9BZF - chains C and D of the 4 polymer chains in the assembly; structure by electron microscopy, 4.40 A resolution (low resolution: residue-level contacts below are approximate; hydrogen-bond / salt-bridge calls are withheld).

== Chain C (and D) ==
Protein: Ribonucleoside-diphosphate reductase subunit beta
From: Bacillus subtilis
Notes: EC 1.17.4.1; chain D of this document is another copy of the same molecule, construct and numbering; everything in this record applies to it too
UniProt: P50621 (RIR2_BACSU); numbering as in UniProt (aligned over 1-329)
Chain sequence (350 residues; numbered -20 to 329; the number before each row is that of its first residue; numbers below 1 keep their minus sign (Met-20 is residue -20)):
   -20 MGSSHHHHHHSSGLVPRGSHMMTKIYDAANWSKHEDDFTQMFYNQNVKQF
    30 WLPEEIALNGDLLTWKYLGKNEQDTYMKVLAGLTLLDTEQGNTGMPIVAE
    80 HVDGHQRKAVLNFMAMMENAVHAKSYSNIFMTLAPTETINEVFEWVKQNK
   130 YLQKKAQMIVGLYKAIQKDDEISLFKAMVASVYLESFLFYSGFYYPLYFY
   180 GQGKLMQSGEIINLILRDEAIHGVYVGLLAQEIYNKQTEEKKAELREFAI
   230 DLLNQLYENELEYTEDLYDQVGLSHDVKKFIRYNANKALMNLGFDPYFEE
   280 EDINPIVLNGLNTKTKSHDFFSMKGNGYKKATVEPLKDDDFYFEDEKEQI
Not modelled in the structure: -20 to 15, 291-308, 323-329
Construct notes: initiating methionine (-20); expression tag (-19 to 0)
Swiss-Prot annotation at these positions:
  - active site: Tyr105
  - binding site (Fe cation): Asp66, Glu97, His101, Glu164, Glu198, His201

== Interface between chain C and chain D ==
Pairs across the interface (24; chain C residue first):
  Tyr22(C) with Ala99(D)
  Phe29(C) with Phe29(D)
  Leu31(C) with Tyr22(D)
  Thr67(C) with His84(D)
  Gly70(C) with Asn91(D)
  Asn71(C) with His84(D); Lys87(D)
  His84(C) with Thr67(D); Asn71(D)
  Lys87(C) with Asn71(D)
  Ala88(C) with Asn98(D)
  Asn91(C) with Ala94(D); Asn98(D)
  Phe92(C) with Met95(D)
  Ala94(C) with Asn91(D)
  Met95(C) with Asn91(D); Phe92(D); Met95(D)
  Asn98(C) with Lys87(D); Ala88(D); Asn91(D)
  Ala99(C) with Tyr22(D); Ala88(D)
  Lys103(C) with Tyr22(D)
Also at the interface, not in a pair above, chain C (18 interface residues in all): Val26, Pro75
Also at the interface, not in a pair above, chain D (16 interface residues in all): Val26, Leu31, Lys103

== Summary ==
The interface between chain C and chain D involves 18 residues on one side and 16 on the other. UniProt lists
active-site residue Tyr105(C) and 6 Fe cation-binding residues on chain C.
Both chains are Ribonucleoside-diphosphate reductase subunit beta (Bacillus subtilis). Entry 9BZF (Class 28
model for combined refinement of Bacillus subtilis ribonucleotide reductase complex) was determined by
electron microscopy together with 9BW3, 9BWX, 9BX2, 9BX3, 9BX6, 9BX8 and 39 further entries from the same
study.
